PDB entry 6JR0 | X-ray diffraction, 2.50 A resolution | chains G and I of the 10 polymer chains in the assembly

== Chain G ==
Molecule: Histone H2A type 1-B/E
From: Homo sapiens
UniProt: P04908 (H2A1B_HUMAN); residues 0-129 here correspond to UniProt positions 1-130 (UniProt number = residue number + 1)
Chain sequence (133 residues; row label = number of the first residue in the row; numbers below 1 keep their minus sign (Gly-3 is residue -3)):
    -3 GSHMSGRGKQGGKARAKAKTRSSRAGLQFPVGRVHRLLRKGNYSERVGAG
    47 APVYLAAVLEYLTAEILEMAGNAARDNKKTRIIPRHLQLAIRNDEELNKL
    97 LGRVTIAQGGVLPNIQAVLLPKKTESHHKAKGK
Unresolved in the structure: -3 to 11, 119-129
Modified positions: Mse0 (selenomethionine); Mse65 (selenomethionine)
Differences from the reference sequence: expression tag (-3 to -1); engineered mutation Mse65 (Leu66 in P04908)
Curated features (UniProtKB/Swiss-Prot):
  - modified residue: Ser1 (N-acetylserine), Arg3 (Citrulline), Lys5 (N6-(2-hydroxyisobutyryl)lysine), Lys9 (N6-(2-hydroxyisobutyryl)lysine), Lys13 (N6-(beta-hydroxybutyryl)lysine), Lys36 (N6-(2-hydroxyisobutyryl)lysine), Lys74 (N6-(2-hydroxyisobutyryl)lysine), Lys75 (N6-(2-hydroxyisobutyryl)lysine), Lys95 (N6-(2-hydroxyisobutyryl)lysine), Gln104 (N5-methylglutamine), Lys118 (N6-(2-hydroxyisobutyryl)lysine), Lys119 (N6-crotonyllysine), Thr120 (Phosphothreonine), Lys125 (N6-crotonyllysine)
  - cross-link (Glycyl lysine isopeptide (Lys-Gly)): Lys13 (interchain with G-Cter in ubiquitin), Lys15 (interchain with G-Cter in ubiquitin), Lys119 (interchain with G-Cter in ubiquitin)

== Chain I ==
Molecule: 146-nt DNA strand
From: Homo sapiens
Sequence (146 nucleotides; numbered 1 to 146; the number before each row is that of its first residue):
     1 ATCAATATCCACCTGCAGATTCTACCAAAAGTGTATTTGGAAACTGCTCC
    51 ATCAAAAGGCATGTTCAGCTGAATTCAGCTGAACATGCCTTTTGATGGAG
   101 CAGTTTCCAAATACACTTTTGGTAGAATCTGCAGGTGGATATTGAT
Metal / ion sites: Mn2+ site 1 near DG100 (its only coordinating residue here); Mn2+ site 2 near DG121 (its only coordinating residue here); Mn2+ site 3 near DG134 (its only coordinating residue here)

== Chain G / chain I interface ==
Contacting residue pairs - 17 pairs, chain G then chain I:
  Ala12(G) - DG31(I)  phosphate contact
  Ala12(G) - DT32(I)  phosphate contact
  Lys13(G) - DG31(I)  phosphate contact
  Ala14(G) - DG31(I)  phosphate contact
  Lys15(G) - DA30(I)  phosphate contact
  Lys15(G) - DG31(I)  hydrogen bond to the phosphate
  Thr16(G) - DA30(I)  phosphate contact
  Arg17(G) - DA30(I)  salt bridge to the phosphate
  Arg20(G) - DG31(I)  salt bridge to the phosphate
  Gly28(G) - DA30(I)  phosphate contact
  Arg29(G) - DA29(I)  phosphate contact
  Arg32(G) - DA29(I)  salt bridge to the phosphate
  Glu41(G) - DT38(I)  phosphate contact
  Arg42(G) - DT37(I)  sugar contact
  Arg42(G) - DT38(I)  sugar contact
  Lys74(G) - DA11(I)  salt bridge to the phosphate
  Arg77(G) - DA19(I)  sugar contact
Other interface residues (no listed pair), chain I (9 interface residues in all): DA28

== In short ==
14 residues of chain G face 9 of chain I across their interface; the contacts include 1 hydrogen bond and 4
salt bridges. Among the polar pairs are Lys15(G)-DG31(I), Arg17(G)-DA30(I) and Arg20(G)-DG31(I).
Here chain G is Histone H2A type 1-B/E and chain I is a 146-nt DNA strand, both from Homo sapiens. Entry 6JR0
(Crystal structure of the human nucleosome phased with 12 selenium atoms) was determined by X-ray diffraction
together with 6JR1 from the same study.
